Entry 4U5D (X-ray diffraction, 3.58 A resolution); this record covers chains B and D of the 6 polymer chains in the assembly.

[Chain B (and D)]
Molecule: Glutamate receptor 2
From: Rattus norvegicus
Notes: chain D of this document is another copy of the same molecule, construct and numbering; everything in this record applies to it too
Reference sequence: P19491 (GRIA2_RAT); aligned to UniProt positions 25-838 over residues 6-824 (the alignment contains insertions or deletions, so no single offset holds)
Chain sequence (814 residues; each row starts with the number of its first residue; note: 5 numbers in that range are skipped by the numbering (no residue carries them; nothing is unmodelled there)):
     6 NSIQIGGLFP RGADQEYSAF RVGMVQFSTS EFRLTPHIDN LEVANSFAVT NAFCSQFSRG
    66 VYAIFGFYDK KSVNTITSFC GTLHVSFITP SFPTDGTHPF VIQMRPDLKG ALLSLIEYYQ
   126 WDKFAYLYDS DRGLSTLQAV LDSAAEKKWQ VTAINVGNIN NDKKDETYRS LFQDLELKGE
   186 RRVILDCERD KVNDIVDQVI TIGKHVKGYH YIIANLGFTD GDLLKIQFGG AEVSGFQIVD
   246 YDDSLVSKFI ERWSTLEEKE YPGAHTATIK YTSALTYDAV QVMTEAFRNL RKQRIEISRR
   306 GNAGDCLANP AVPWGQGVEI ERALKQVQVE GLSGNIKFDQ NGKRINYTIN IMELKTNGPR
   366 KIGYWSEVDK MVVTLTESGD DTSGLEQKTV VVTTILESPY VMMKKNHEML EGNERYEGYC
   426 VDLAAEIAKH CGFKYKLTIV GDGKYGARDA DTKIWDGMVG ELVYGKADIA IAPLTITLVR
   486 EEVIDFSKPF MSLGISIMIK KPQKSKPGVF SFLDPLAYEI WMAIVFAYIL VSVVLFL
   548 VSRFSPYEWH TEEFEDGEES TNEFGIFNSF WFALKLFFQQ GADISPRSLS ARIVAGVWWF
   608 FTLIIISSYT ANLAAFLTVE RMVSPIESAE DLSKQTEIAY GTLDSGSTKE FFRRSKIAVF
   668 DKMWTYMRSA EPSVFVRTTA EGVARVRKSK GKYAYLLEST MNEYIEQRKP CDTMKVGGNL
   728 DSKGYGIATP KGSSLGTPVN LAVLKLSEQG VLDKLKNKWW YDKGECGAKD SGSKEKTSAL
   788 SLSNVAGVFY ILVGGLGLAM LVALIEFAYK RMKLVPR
Unresolved in the structure: 386-389, 548-596, 775-787, 815-824 (chain D: 382-386, 548-596, 775-782, 815-824)
Sequence notes: engineered mutation Gly-184 (Lys203 in P19491), Glu-237 (Asn256 in P19491), Asp-385 (Asn406 in P19491), Gln-392 (Asn413 in P19491), Asp-461 (Asn482 in P19491), Ala-528 (Cys549 in P19491), Leu-535 (Gly556 in P19491), Glu-565 (Ser586 in P19491), Phe-577 (Leu598 in P19491), Ala-580 (Ser601 in P19491), Lys-582 (Gly603 in P19491), Leu-583 (Ala604 in P19491), Phe-585 (Met606 in P19491), Ala-589 (Cys610 in P19491), Ala-598 (Gly619 in P19491), Ala-602 (Gly623 in P19491), Ala-815 (Cys836 in P19491), Arg-818 (Ser839 in P19491), Met-819 (Arg840 in P19491), Lys-820 (Ala841 in P19491), Leu-821 (Glu842 in P19491), Val-822 (Ala843 in P19491), Pro-823 (Lys844 in P19491)
Curated features (UniProtKB/Swiss-Prot):
  - binding site (L-glutamate): Thr-482
  - glycosylation: Asn-351 (N-linked (GlcNAc...) asparagine)
Disulfides: Cys-59/Cys-311, Cys-718/Cys-773
Glycans and other covalent adducts: N-acetylglucosamine (NAG) linked to Asn-351
Ligand contacts:
  - FWF (N,N'-[biphenyl-4,4'-diyldi(2R)propane-2,1-diyl]dipropane-2-sulfonamide): Ile-481, Lys-493, Pro-494, Phe-495, Met-496, Ser-497, Ser-729, Lys-730, Gly-731, Val-750, Leu-751, Ser-754, Leu-759
  - 3-(carboxymethyl)-4-isopropenylproline (KAI): Glu-402, Tyr-450, Pro-478, Leu-479, Thr-480, Arg-485, Leu-650, Ser-652, Gly-653, Ser-654, Thr-655, Thr-686, Glu-705, Met-708, Tyr-732
From the paper describing this entry:
  - conformationally variable residues (helix shift, side-chain flip): Phe-623 to Val-626, Ile-633
  - mutagenesis - I633A, I633E: decreased signaling
  - mutagenesis - I633A, I633E: unchanged expression

[Interface between chain B and chain D]
Residue-residue contacts (15; chain B residue first):
  Ile-205(B) with His-210(D), hydrogen bond (backbone-side chain)
  Thr-206(B) with His-210(D); Phe-233(D); Gly-234(D)
  Ile-207(B) with Phe-233(D)
  Gly-208(B) with His-210(D); Val-211(D)
  His-210(B) with Ile-205(D), hydrogen bond (side chain-backbone); Thr-206(D); His-210(D)
  Val-211(B) with Gly-208(D); Val-211(D), hydrophobic
  Phe-233(B) with Thr-206(D); Ile-207(D)
  Gly-234(B) with Thr-206(D)
Also at the interface, not in a pair above, chain B (9 interface residues in all): Lys-230
Also at the interface, not in a pair above, chain D (9 interface residues in all): Lys-230

[Overview]
The chain B/chain D interface involves 9 residues from each chain; the contacts include 2 hydrogen bonds. Its
one hydrogen-bonded contact is Ile-205(B)/His-210(D). Bound to chain B: 3-(carboxymethyl)-4-isopropenylproline
and compound FWF. Covalently linked N-acetylglucosamine: at Asn-351(B). The paper reports that I633A and I633E
of chain B reduce signaling; conformational variability at Phe-623(B) and Ile-633(B).
Chain B and chain D are both Glutamate receptor 2 (Rattus norvegicus); the structure, Crystal structure of
GluA2, con-ikot-ikot snail toxin, partial agonist KA and postitive modulator (R,R)-2b complex, was determined
by X-ray diffraction together with 4U5B, 4U5C, 4U5E and 4U5F from the same study.
